Entry 8VAM (electron microscopy, 3.90 A resolution); this record covers chains C and D of the 7 polymer chains in the assembly.

Chain C (and D):
Protein: DNA polymerase III subunit tau
From: Escherichia coli
Notes: EC 2.7.7.7; chain D of this document is another copy of the same molecule, construct and numbering; everything in this record applies to it too
UniProt: P06710 (DPO3X_ECOLI); residue numbers follow UniProt; this construct covers 1-373
Chain sequence (376 residues; numbered -2 to 373; the number before each row is that of its first residue; numbers below 1 keep their minus sign (Gly-2 is residue -2)):
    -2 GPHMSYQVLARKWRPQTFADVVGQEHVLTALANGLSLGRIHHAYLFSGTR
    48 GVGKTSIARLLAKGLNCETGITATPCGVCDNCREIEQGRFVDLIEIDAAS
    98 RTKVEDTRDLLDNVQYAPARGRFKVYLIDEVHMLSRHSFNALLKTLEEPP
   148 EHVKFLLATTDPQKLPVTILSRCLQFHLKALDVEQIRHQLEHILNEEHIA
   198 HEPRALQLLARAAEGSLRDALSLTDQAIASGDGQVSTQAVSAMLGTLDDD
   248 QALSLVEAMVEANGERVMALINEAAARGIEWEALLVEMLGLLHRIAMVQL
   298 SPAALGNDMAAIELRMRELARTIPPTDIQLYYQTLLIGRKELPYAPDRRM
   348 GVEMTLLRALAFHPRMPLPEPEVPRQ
Unresolved in the structure: 368-373 (chain D: 361-373)
Differences from the reference sequence: expression tag (-2 to 0)
Metal / ion sites: Zn2+: Cys64, Cys73, Cys76, Cys79
Residues lining bound ligands: ADP / beryllium trifluoride: Leu6, Ala7, Trp10, Arg11, Pro12, Asp17, Val18, Val19, Gln21, Arg47, Gly48, Val49, Gly50, Lys51, Thr52, Ser53, Leu214, Arg215, Leu218
From the paper describing this entry:
  - catalytic residues: Glu127 (citing earlier work)
  - mutagenesis - K141A: decreased catalytic activity

Chain C / chain D interface:
Contacting residue pairs - 88 pairs, chain C then chain D:
  Gly-2(C) with Leu32(D); Ser33(D); Ile68(D)
  Pro-1(C) with Gly67(D); Ile68(D)
  His0(C) with Gly35(D)
  Ser2(C) with Gly35(D)
  Tyr3(C) with Gly35(D), hydrogen bond (backbone-backbone); Arg36(D); Ile37(D); Lys151(D), hydrogen bond
  Val5(C) with Ile37(D); His38(D)
  Arg8(C) with His39(D); Pro146(D), hydrogen bond (side chain-backbone)
  Arg11(C) with Glu144(D), salt bridge; Glu145(D), salt bridge
  Arg47(C) with Val164(D); Ser168(D)
  Arg56(C) with Lys141(D); Glu145(D), salt bridge
  Asp94(C) with Leu108(D); Ala138(D)
  Ala96(C) with Val101(D); His134(D); Asn137(D); Ala138(D)
  Ser97(C) with Arg105(D), hydrogen bond (backbone-side chain); Ala138(D)
  Thr99(C) with His134(D)
  Glu127(C) with Asn137(D), hydrogen bond
  Met130(C) with Asn137(D)
  Glu194(C) with Arg36(D), salt bridge
  Ile196(C) with Arg36(D)
  Arg215(C) with Thr165(D), hydrogen bond (side chain-backbone); Ser168(D), hydrogen bond (side chain-backbone); Arg169(D)
  Asp216(C) with Ser168(D), hydrogen bond
  Ser219(C) with Cys170(D), hydrogen bond (side chain-backbone); Leu171(D); Gln172(D), hydrogen bond
  Gln223(C) with Leu171(D); Gln172(D), hydrogen bond (side chain-backbone); Phe173(D)
  Ile225(C) with Arg36(D)
  Ala226(C) with Ala27(D); Asn30(D)
  Ser227(C) with Thr26(D); Ala27(D); Asn30(D), hydrogen bond (backbone-side chain)
  Gly228(C) with Asn30(D), hydrogen bond (backbone-side chain)
  Asp229(C) with Asn30(D), hydrogen bond; Leu34(D)
  Gly230(C) with Leu34(D)
  Gly261(C) with Leu297(D)
  Met265(C) with Met294(D), hydrophobic; Leu297(D), hydrophobic
  Gly275(C) with Lys176(D)
  Glu277(C) with Lys176(D)
  Ile334(C) with Gln330(D)
  Glu338(C) with Leu333(D)
  Tyr341(C) with Arg336(D), hydrogen bond (backbone-side chain); Lys337(D)
  Pro343(C) with Glu211(D); Leu286(D), hydrophobic; Tyr329(D)
  Met347(C) with His290(D), hydrogen bond (backbone-side chain)
  Glu350(C) with His290(D), salt bridge; Met294(D)
  Met351(C) with His290(D); Ala293(D), hydrophobic; Gln326(D), hydrogen bond; Tyr329(D), hydrophobic
  Leu354(C) with Ala293(D); Met294(D); Leu297(D), hydrophobic; Gln326(D)
  Arg355(C) with Gln326(D), hydrogen bond; Tyr329(D); Gln330(D), hydrogen bond
  Ala358(C) with Pro322(D), hydrophobic
  Phe359(C) with Thr323(D); Leu327(D), hydrophobic
  Leu365(C) with Leu297(D), hydrophobic; Pro322(D), hydrophobic
  Pro366(C) with Pro322(D)
  Glu367(C) with Pro321(D); Pro322(D)
Also at the interface, not in a pair above, chain C (56 interface residues in all): Leu6, Glu92, Arg98, Asp103, His129, Glu262, Pro340, Ala342, Asp344, Gly348
Also at the interface, not in a pair above, chain D (60 interface residues in all): Gly31, Thr69, Phe120, Arg133, Ile166, Leu167, Ala177, Val283, Gly287, Leu289, Ser298

Summary:
56 residues of chain C face 60 of chain D across their interface, with 19 hydrogen bonds and 5 salt bridges.
Polar contacts include Arg11(C)-Glu144(D), Arg11(C)-Glu145(D) and Arg56(C)-Glu145(D). Chain C binds ADP /
beryllium trifluoride. From the paper: the catalytic residue Glu127(C); K141A of chain C reduces catalytic
activity.
Both chains are DNA polymerase III subunit tau (Escherichia coli). Entry 8VAM (Structure of the E. coli clamp
loader bound to the beta clamp in a Semi-Open conformation) was determined by electron microscopy (same
publication as 8VAL, 8VAN, 8VAP, 8VAQ, 8VAR, 8VAS and 8VAT).
